8SWB - chains A and D of the 3 polymer chains in the assembly; structure by X-ray diffraction, 2.00 A resolution.

== Chain A ==
Molecule: Ribonuclease H1
Organism: Homo sapiens
Notes: EC 3.1.26.4
UniProtKB: O60930 (RNH1_HUMAN); numbering as in UniProt (aligned over 137-285)
Sequence (149 residues; numbered 137 to 285; the number before each row is that of its first residue):
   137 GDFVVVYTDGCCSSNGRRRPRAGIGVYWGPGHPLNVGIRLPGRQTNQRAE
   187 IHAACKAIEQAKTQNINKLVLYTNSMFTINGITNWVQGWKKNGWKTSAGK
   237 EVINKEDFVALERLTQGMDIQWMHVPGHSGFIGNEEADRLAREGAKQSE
Sequence notes: conflict Asn210 (Asp in O60930)
UniProt features mapped onto this chain:
  - binding site (Mg(2+)): Asp145, Glu186, Asp274
  - natural variant: Val142 (V142I: In PEOB2), Ala185 (A185V: In PEOB2)

== Chain D ==
Molecule: 20-nt DNA strand
Sequence (20 nucleotides; numbered 1 to 20; the number before each row is that of its first residue):
     1 CXXXXXXXAXXXXXXXXXXX
Modified / non-standard residues: OMC (o2'-methylycytidine-5'-monophosphate) at position 1, N7X (5'-O-[(R)-hydroxy(sulfanylidene)-lambda~5~-phosphanyl]-2'-O-(2-methoxyethyl)-5-methylcytidine) at position 2, T39 (2'-O-methoxyethylene thymidine 5'-monophosphate) at position 3, C5L (2'-O-(2-methoxyethyl)-5-methylcytidine 5'-(dihydrogen phosphate)) at position 4, A2M (2'-O-methyladenosine 5'-(dihydrogen phosphate)) at position 5, SC (2-deoxy-cytidine-5'-thiophosphorate) at position 6, PST (thymidine-5'-thiophosphate) at position 7, SC (2-deoxy-cytidine-5'-thiophosphorate) at position 8, SC (2-deoxy-cytidine-5'-thiophosphorate) at position 10, SC (2-deoxy-cytidine-5'-thiophosphorate) at position 11, C7R (2'-deoxy-5'-O-thiophosphonocytidine) at position 12, AS (2-deoxy-adenosine -5'-thio-monophosphate) at position 13, SC (2-deoxy-cytidine-5'-thiophosphorate) at position 14, PST (thymidine-5'-thiophosphate) at position 15, OKQ (2'-O-methylcytidine-5'-phosphorothioate) at position 16, RFJ (2'-O-methyl-5'-O-thiophosphonoguanosine) at position 17, OKQ (2'-O-methylcytidine-5'-phosphorothioate) at position 18, OKQ (2'-O-methylcytidine-5'-phosphorothioate) at position 19, 6NW (2'-O-methyl-5'-O-thiophosphonoadenosine) at position 20

== How chain A and chain D interact ==
Residue-residue contacts (25; chain A residue first):
  Asn151(A) with PST_7(D), base contact; SC_8(D), hydrogen bond to the sugar
  Gly152(A) with PST_7(D), phosphate contact
  Arg179(A) with DA9(D), salt bridge to the phosphate
  Thr181(A) with SC_8(D), phosphate contact; DA9(D), hydrogen bond to the phosphate
  Asn182(A) with SC_8(D), base contact
  Gln183(A) with SC_8(D), base contact; DA9(D), hydrogen bond to the sugar
  Arg184(A) with DA9(D), phosphate contact
  Phe213(A) with DA9(D), phosphate contact; SC_10(D), sugar contact
  Trp221(A) with SC_10(D), sugar contact; SC_11(D), sugar contact
  Trp225(A) with SC_10(D), phosphate contact; SC_11(D), base contact
  Thr232(A) with SC_10(D), sugar contact; SC_11(D), phosphate contact
  Ser233(A) with SC_11(D), hydrogen bond to the phosphate; C7R_12(D), sugar contact
  Val238(A) with SC_10(D), phosphate contact
  Ile239(A) with DA9(D), phosphate contact; SC_10(D), hydrogen bond to the phosphate
  Asn240(A) with DA9(D), hydrogen bond to the phosphate; SC_10(D), base contact
Interface residues without a listed pair, chain A (18 interface residues in all): Lys231, Glu237, Phe244
Interface residues without a listed pair, chain D (7 interface residues in all): AS_13

== In short ==
18 residues of chain A and 7 residues of chain D are in contact, with 6 hydrogen bonds and 1 salt bridge.
Polar contacts include Asn151(A)-SC_8(D), Gln183(A)-DA9(D) and Thr181(A)-DA9(D). UniProt lists 3 Mg2+-binding
residues on chain A.
Chain A is Ribonuclease H1 (Homo sapiens) and chain D is a 20-nt DNA strand; the structure, RNase H complex
with streopure ASO and RNA, was determined by X-ray diffraction.
